7A7D - chains E and c of the 14 polymer chains in the assembly; structure by electron microscopy, 26.00 A resolution (very low resolution: no residue pairs are listed; an interface is given only as per-side residue counts).

== Chain E ==
Protein: Desmoglein-2
Organism: Homo sapiens
UniProt: Q14126 (DSG2_HUMAN); residues 1699-2252 here correspond to UniProt positions 50-603 (UniProt number = residue number - 1649)
Sequence (554 residues; row label = number of the first residue in the row):
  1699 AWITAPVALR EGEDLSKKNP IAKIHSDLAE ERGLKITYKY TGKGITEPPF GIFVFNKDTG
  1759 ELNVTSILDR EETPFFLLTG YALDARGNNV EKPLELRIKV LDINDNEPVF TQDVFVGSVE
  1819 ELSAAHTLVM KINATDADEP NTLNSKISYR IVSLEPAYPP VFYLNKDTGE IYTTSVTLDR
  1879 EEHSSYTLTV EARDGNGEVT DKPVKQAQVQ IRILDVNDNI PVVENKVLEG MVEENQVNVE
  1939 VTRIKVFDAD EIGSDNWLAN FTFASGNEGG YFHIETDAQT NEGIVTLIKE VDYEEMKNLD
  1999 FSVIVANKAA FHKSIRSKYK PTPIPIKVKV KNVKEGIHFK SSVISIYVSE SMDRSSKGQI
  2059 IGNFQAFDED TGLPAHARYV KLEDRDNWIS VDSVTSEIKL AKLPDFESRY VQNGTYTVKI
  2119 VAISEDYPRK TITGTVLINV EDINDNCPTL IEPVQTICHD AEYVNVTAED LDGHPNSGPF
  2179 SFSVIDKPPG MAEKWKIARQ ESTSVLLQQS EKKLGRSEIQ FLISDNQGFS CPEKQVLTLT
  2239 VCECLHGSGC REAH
Disulfides: Cys2145-Cys2229, Cys2156-Cys2242, Cys2240-Cys2248
Differences from the reference sequence: conflict His2252 (Gln603 in Q14126)

== Chain c ==
Protein: Desmocollin-2
Organism: Homo sapiens
UniProt: Q02487 (DSC2_HUMAN); residues 3936-4479 here correspond to UniProt positions 136-679 (UniProt number = residue number - 3800)
Sequence (544 residues; row label = number of the first residue in the row):
  3936 RWAPIPCSML ENSLGPFPLF LQQVQSDTAQ NYTIYYSIRG PGVDQEPRNL FYVERDTGNL
  3996 YCTRPVDREQ YESFEIIAFA TTPDGYTPEL PLPLIIKIED ENDNYPIFTE ETYTFTIFEN
  4056 CRVGTTVGQV CATDKDEPDT MHTRLKYSII GQVPPSPTLF SMHPTTGVIT TTSSQLDREL
  4116 IDKYQLKIKV QDMDGQYFGL QTTSTCIINI DDVNDHLPTF TRTSYVTSVE ENTVDVEILR
  4176 VTVEDKDLVN TANWRANYTI LKGNENGNFK IVTDAKTNEG VLCVVKPLNY EEKQQMILQI
  4236 GVVNEAPFSR EASPRSAMST ATVTVNVEDQ DEGPECNPPI QTVRMKENAE VGTTSNGYKA
  4296 YDPETRSSSG IRYKKLTDPT GWVTIDENTG SIKVFRSLDR EAETIKNGIY NITVLASDQG
  4356 GRTCTGTLGI ILQDVNDNSP FIPKKTVIIC KPTMSSAEIV AVDPDEPIHG PPFDFSLESS
  4416 TSEVQRMWRL KAINDTAARL SYQNDPPFGS YVVPITVRDR LGMSSVTSLD VTLCDCITEN
  4476 DCTH
Disulfides: Cys4271-Cys4359, Cys4385-Cys4471, Cys4469-Cys4477
Swiss-Prot annotation at these positions:
  - glycosylation (N-linked (GlcNAc...) asparagine): Asn3966, Asn4192 (complex), Asn4346, Asn4429

== How chain E and chain c interact ==
At this resolution (26 A) residue pairs are not listed: 18 residues of chain E and 17 of chain c lie at the interface.

== Summary ==
Chain E and chain c form an interface of 18 and 17 residues respectively.
Here chain E is Desmoglein-2 and chain c is Desmocollin-2, both from Homo sapiens. Entry 7A7D (Cadherin fit
into cryo-ET map) was determined by electron microscopy.
